PDB entry 6FPI | X-ray diffraction, 1.50 A resolution | chains L and M of the 4 polymer chains in the assembly

# Chain L (and M)
Name: Hydrogenase-1 large chain
Organism: Escherichia coli K-12
Notes: EC 1.12.99.6; chain M of this document is another copy of the same molecule, construct and numbering; everything in this record applies to it too
UniProtKB: P0ACD8 (MBHL_ECOLI); numbering as in UniProt (aligned over 1-582)
Sequence (582 residues; numbered 1 to 582; the number before each row is that of its first residue):
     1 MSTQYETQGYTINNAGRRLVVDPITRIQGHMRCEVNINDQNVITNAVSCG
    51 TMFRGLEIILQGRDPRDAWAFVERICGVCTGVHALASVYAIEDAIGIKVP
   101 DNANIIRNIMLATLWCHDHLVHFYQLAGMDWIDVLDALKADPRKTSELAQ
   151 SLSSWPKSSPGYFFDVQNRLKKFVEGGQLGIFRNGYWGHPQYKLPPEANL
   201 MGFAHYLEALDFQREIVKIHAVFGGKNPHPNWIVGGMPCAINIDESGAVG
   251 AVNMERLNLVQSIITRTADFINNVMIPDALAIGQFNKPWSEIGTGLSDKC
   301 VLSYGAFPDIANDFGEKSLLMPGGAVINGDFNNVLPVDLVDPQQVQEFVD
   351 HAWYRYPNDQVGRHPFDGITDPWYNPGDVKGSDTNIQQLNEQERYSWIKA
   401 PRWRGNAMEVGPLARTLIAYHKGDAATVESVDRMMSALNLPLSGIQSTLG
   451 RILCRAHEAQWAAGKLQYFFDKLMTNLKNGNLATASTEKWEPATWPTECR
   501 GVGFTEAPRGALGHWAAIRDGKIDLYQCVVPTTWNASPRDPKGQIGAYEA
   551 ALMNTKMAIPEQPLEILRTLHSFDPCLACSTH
Disordered / not traced: 1
Construct notes: conflict Gln28 (Glu in P0ACD8)
Curated features (UniProtKB/Swiss-Prot):
  - binding site (Ni(2+)): Cys76, Cys79, Cys576, Cys579
Ion coordination: Mg2+: Glu57, Cys528; ni-fe reduced active center Ni: Cys76, Cys79, Cys576, Cys579
Ligand contacts: ni-fe reduced active center (EJ2): Cys76, Cys79, Val82, His83, Ala507, Pro508, Arg509, Leu512, Val530, Pro531, Thr532, Cys576, Cys579

# Interface between chain L and chain M
Residue-residue contacts - 26 pairs, chain L then chain M:
  Gln150(L) with Ser146(M); Gln150(M), hydrogen bond; Ser159(M); Pro160(M)
  Ser154(L) with Ser159(M), hydrogen bond (backbone-side chain); Gly161(M); Tyr162(M)
  Trp155(L) with Ser159(M), hydrogen bond (backbone-side chain)
  Pro156(L) with Pro156(M); Lys157(M); Ser158(M), hydrogen bond (backbone-backbone); Ser159(M), hydrogen bond (backbone-backbone); Tyr162(M), hydrophobic
  Lys157(L) with Pro156(M); Lys157(M)
  Ser158(L) with Pro156(M), hydrogen bond (backbone-backbone); Ser159(M)
  Ser159(L) with Gln150(M); Ser154(M), hydrogen bond (side chain-backbone); Trp155(M), hydrogen bond (side chain-backbone); Pro156(M), hydrogen bond (backbone-backbone); Ser158(M)
  Pro160(L) with Gln150(M)
  Gly161(L) with Ser154(M)
  Tyr162(L) with Ser154(M), hydrogen bond (backbone-backbone); Pro156(M), hydrophobic
Also at the interface, not in a pair above, chain L (12 interface residues in all): Ser146, Asp165
Also at the interface, not in a pair above, chain M (12 interface residues in all): Asp165

# Summary
The chain L/chain M interface involves 12 residues from each chain, with 10 hydrogen bonds. Polar contacts
include Gln150(L)-Gln150(M), Ser154(L)-Ser159(M) and Trp155(L)-Ser159(M). Chain L binds ni-fe reduced active
center. UniProt lists 4 Ni2+-binding residues on chain L.
Chain L and chain M are both Hydrogenase-1 large chain (Escherichia coli K-12); the structure, Structure of
fully reduced Hydrogenase (Hyd-1) variant E28Q, was determined by X-ray diffraction (same publication as 5LRY,
6FPO, 6FPW, 6G7R, 6GAL, 6GAM and 6GAN).
